PDB entry 8ZI0 | electron microscopy, 3.18 A resolution | chains D and g of the 8 polymer chains in the assembly

# Chain D
Protein: ATP synthase subunit beta
From: Acinetobacter baumannii AB5075
Notes: EC 7.1.2.2
UniProtKB: V5VHQ6 (V5VHQ6_ACIBA); residue numbers follow UniProt; this construct covers 1-464
Amino-acid sequence (464 residues; row label = number of the first residue in the row):
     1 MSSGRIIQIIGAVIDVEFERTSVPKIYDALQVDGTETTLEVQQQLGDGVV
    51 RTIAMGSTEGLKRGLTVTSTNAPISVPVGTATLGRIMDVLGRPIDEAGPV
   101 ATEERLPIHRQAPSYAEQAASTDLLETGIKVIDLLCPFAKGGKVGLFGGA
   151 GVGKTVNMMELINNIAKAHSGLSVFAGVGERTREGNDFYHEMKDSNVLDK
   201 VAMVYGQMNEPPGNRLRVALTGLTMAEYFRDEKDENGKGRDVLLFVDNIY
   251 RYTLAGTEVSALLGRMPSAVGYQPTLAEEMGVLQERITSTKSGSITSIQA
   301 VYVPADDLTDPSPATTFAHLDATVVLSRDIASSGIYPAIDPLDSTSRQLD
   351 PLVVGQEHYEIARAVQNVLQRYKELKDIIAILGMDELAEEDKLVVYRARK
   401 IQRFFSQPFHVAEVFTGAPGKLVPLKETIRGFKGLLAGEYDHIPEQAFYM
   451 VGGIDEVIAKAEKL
Disordered / not traced: 1
Residues lining bound ligands: ADP (adenosine-5'-diphosphate): Ala150, Gly151, Val152, Gly153, Lys154, Thr155, Val156, Tyr336, Phe409, Ala412, Phe415, Thr416

# Chain g
Protein: ATP synthase gamma chain
From: Acinetobacter baumannii AB5075
UniProtKB: A3M143 (ATPG_ACIBT); residues 1-289 here = UniProt positions 1-289
Amino-acid sequence (289 residues; numbered 1 to 289; the number before each row is that of its first residue):
     1 MANLKEIRAKVASIKSTQKITRAMQMVAASKMRRAQERMAQGRPYADNMR
    51 RVIAHLVQANPEYKHRYMVDRPVKRVGYIIVSSDRGLAGGLNINLFKKVV
   101 QHVKAQQEQSIEVQFALIGQKAVSFFKNYGGKVLGATTQIGDAPSLEQLT
   151 GSVQVMLDAFDKGELDRIYLVSNGFVNAMTQKPKVEQLVPLAPAEEGDDL
   201 NRTYGWDYIYEPEAEELLNGLLVRYIESMVYQGVIENVACEQSARMVAMK
   251 AATDNAGQLIKDLQLIYNKLRQAAITQEISEIVGGAAAV
Disordered / not traced: 1

# How chain D and chain g interact
Pairs across the interface (7; chain D residue first):
  Met266(D) with Ala288(g), hydrophobic
  Ala380(D) with Asn255(g)
  Ile381(D) with Asn255(g), hydrogen bond (backbone-side chain); Leu259(g), hydrophobic
  Asp385(D) with Gly89(g); Gly90(g), hydrogen bond (side chain-backbone); Ile93(g)
Also at the interface, not in a pair above, chain g (7 interface residues in all): Ala252

# Summary
Chain D and chain g form an interface of 4 and 7 residues respectively; the contacts include 2 hydrogen bonds.
Polar pairs include Ile381(D)-Asn255(g) and Asp385(D)-Gly90(g). Bound to chain D: ADP.
Here chain D is ATP synthase subunit beta and chain g is ATP synthase gamma chain, both from Acinetobacter
baumannii AB5075. Entry 8ZI0 (Cryo-EM reveals transition states of the Acinetobacter baumannii F1-ATPase
rotary subunits gamma and epsilon and novel ...) was determined by electron microscopy together with 8ZI1,
8ZI2 and 8ZI3 from the same study.
